PDB entry 8VWZ | X-ray diffraction, 2.33 A resolution | chain A

Chain A:
Name: Maltose/maltodextrin-binding periplasmic protein fused to apoptosis regulator Bcl-2/Bcl-xL chimera
Organism: Escherichia coli K-12
Reference sequence: chimeric construct of P0AEX9, P10415, Q07817: residues -362 to 3 from P0AEX9 (MALE_ECOLI) positions 27-392 (UniProt number = residue number + 389); residues 10-34 from P10415 positions 10-34 (same numbers); residues 76-91 from Q07817 positions 29-44 (UniProt number = residue number - 47); residues 92-207 from P10415 positions 92-207 (same numbers)
Amino-acid sequence (547 residues; numbered -380 to 207; 41 numbers in that range are skipped by the numbering (no residue carries them; nothing is unmodelled there); the number before each row is that of its first residue; numbers below 1 keep their minus sign (Met-380 is residue -380)):
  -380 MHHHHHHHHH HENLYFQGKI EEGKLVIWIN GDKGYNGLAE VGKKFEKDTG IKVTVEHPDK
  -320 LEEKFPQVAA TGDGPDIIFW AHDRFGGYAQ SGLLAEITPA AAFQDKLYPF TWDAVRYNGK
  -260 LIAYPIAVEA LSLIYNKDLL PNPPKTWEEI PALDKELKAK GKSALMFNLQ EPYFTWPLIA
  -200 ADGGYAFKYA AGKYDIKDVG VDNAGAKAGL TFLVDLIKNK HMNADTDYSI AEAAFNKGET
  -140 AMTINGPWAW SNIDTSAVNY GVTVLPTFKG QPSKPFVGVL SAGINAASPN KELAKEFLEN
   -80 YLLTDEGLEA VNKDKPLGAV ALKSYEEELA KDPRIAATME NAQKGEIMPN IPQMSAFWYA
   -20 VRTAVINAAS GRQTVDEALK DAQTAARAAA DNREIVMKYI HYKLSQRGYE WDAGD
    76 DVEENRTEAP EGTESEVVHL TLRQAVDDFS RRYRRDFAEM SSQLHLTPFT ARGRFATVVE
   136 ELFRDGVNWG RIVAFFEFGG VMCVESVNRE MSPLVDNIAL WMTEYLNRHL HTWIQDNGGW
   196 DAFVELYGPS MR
Disordered / not traced: -380 to -362, 31-34, 76-89, 205-207
Construct notes: initiating methionine (-380); expression tag (-379 to -363); engineered mutation Ala-281 (Asp108 in P0AEX9), Ala-280 (Lys109 in P0AEX9), Ala-191 (Glu198 in P0AEX9), Ala-190 (Asn199 in P0AEX9), Ala-124 (Lys265 in P0AEX9), Val101 (Gly in P10415); linker (4-9)
Small-molecule neighbours: F3Q (N-(4-hydroxyphenyl)-3-[6-[[(3S)-3-(morpholin-4-ylmethyl)-3,4-dihydro-1H-isoquinolin-2-yl]carbonyl]-1,3-benzodioxol-5-yl]-N-phenyl-5,6,7,8-tetrahydroindolizine-1-carboxamide): Phe104, Tyr108, Asp111, Phe112, Met115, Arg129, Val133, Glu136, Leu137, Gly145, Arg146, Ala149, Glu152, Phe153
Curated features (UniProtKB/Swiss-Prot):
  - motif: Asp10 to Trp30 (BH4), Val93 to Arg107 (BH3), Glu136 to Gly155 (BH1), Thr187 to Tyr202 (BH2)
  - site: Asp34 (Cleavage)
  - region: Val92 to Arg107 (Required for interaction with SEPTIN4 isoform ARTS. Required XIAP-mediated ubiquitination and apoptosis)

In short:
Chain A binds compound F3Q.
Chain A is Maltose/maltodextrin-binding periplasmic protein fused to apoptosis regulator Bcl-2/Bcl-xL chimera
(Escherichia coli K-12); the structure, Human Bcl-2 (G101V Mutant)/Bcl-xL Chimera Fused to MBP in Complex with
Inhibitor S55746, was determined by X-ray diffraction (same publication as 8VWX, 8VXM and 8VXN).
